Entry 7K5P (X-ray diffraction, 1.97 A resolution); this record covers chains P and A of the 3 polymer chains in the assembly.

== Chain P ==
Molecule: 10-nt DNA strand
Sequence (10 nucleotides; numbered 1 to 10; the number before each row is that of its first residue):
     1 GCGATCACGT

== Chain A ==
Name: DNA polymerase I
Organism: Geobacillus stearothermophilus
Notes: EC 2.7.7.7
UniProtKB: E1C9K5 (E1C9K5_GEOSE); residues 297-876 here correspond to UniProt positions 1-580 (UniProt number = residue number - 296)
Amino-acid sequence (580 residues; each row starts with the number of its first residue):
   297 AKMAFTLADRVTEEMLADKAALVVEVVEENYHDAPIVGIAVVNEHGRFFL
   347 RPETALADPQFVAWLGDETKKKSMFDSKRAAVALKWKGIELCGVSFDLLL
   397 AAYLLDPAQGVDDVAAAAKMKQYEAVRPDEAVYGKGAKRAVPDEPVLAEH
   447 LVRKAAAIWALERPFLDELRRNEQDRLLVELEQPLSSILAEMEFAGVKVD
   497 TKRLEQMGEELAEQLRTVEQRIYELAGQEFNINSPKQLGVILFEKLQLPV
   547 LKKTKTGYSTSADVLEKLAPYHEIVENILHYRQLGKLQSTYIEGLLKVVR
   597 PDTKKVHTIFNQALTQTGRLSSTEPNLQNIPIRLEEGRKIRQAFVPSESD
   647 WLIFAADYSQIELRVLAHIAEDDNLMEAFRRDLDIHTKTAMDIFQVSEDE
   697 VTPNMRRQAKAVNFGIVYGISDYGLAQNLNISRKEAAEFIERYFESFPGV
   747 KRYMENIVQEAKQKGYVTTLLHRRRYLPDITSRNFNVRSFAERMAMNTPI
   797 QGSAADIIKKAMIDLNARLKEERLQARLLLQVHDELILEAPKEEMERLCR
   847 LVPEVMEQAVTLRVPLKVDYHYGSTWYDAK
Unresolved in the structure: 297-299
Differences from the reference sequence: variant Thr-550 (Ser254 in E1C9K5)
Reported in the primary citation:
  - conformationally variable residues (side-chain flip): Tyr-714
  - mutagenesis - Y714S/Y719S: decreased catalytic activity (primer-extension assay)

== How chain P and chain A interact ==
Pairs across the interface - 29 pairs, chain P then chain A:
  DG1(P) with Ala-433(A), phosphate contact
  DC2(P) with Lys-431(A), salt bridge to the phosphate
  DT5(P) with Thr-550(A), phosphate contact; Lys-551(A), hydrogen bond to the phosphate
  DC6(P) with Ser-555(A), phosphate contact; Thr-556(A), hydrogen bond to the phosphate; Ser-557(A), phosphate contact; Arg-578(A), hydrogen bond to the phosphate
  DA7(P) with Ser-557(A), phosphate contact; Ala-558(A), hydrogen bond to the phosphate; Arg-578(A), salt bridge to the phosphate; Lys-582(A), hydrogen bond to the base
  DC8(P) with Lys-582(A), sugar contact; Tyr-587(A), hydrogen bond to the sugar; Asn-625(A), hydrogen bond to the base; Pro-627(A), phosphate contact
  DG9(P) with Arg-615(A), base contact; Gln-624(A), sugar contact; Asn-625(A), sugar contact; Ile-626(A), sugar contact; Pro-627(A), phosphate contact; Ile-628(A), hydrogen bond to the phosphate; Arg-629(A), salt bridge to the phosphate
  DT10(P) with Arg-615(A), hydrogen bond to the base; Ile-628(A), phosphate contact; Val-828(A), phosphate contact; His-829(A), phosphate contact; Asp-830(A), phosphate contact; Glu-831(A), sugar contact
Also at the interface, not in a pair above, chain P (9 interface residues in all): DA4
Also at the interface, not in a pair above, chain A (27 interface residues in all): Pro-531, Thr-552, Tyr-554, Gln-579, Tyr-714

== Summary ==
9 residues of chain P face 27 of chain A across their interface; the contacts include 9 hydrogen bonds and 3
salt bridges. Polar contacts include DA7(P)/Lys-582(A), DC8(P)/Asn-625(A) and DT10(P)/Arg-615(A). The paper
reports that Y714S/Y719S of chain A reduce catalytic activity (primer-extension assay); conformational
variability at Tyr-714(A).
Here chain P is a 10-nt DNA strand and chain A is DNA polymerase I (Geobacillus stearothermophilus). Entry
7K5P (Bst DNA polymerase I time-resolved structure, 4 min post dATP addition) was determined by X-ray
diffraction (same publication as 7K5O, 7K5Q, 7K5R, 7K5S, 7K5T and 7K5U).
